Entry 7VZT (X-ray diffraction, 3.41 A resolution); this record covers chains A and C of the 3 polymer chains in the assembly.

== Chain A ==
Name: Spike protein S1
From: Severe acute respiratory syndrome coronavirus 2
Reference sequence: P0DTC2 (SPIKE_SARS2); residue numbers follow UniProt; this construct covers 333-532
Sequence (200 residues; each row starts with the number of its first residue):
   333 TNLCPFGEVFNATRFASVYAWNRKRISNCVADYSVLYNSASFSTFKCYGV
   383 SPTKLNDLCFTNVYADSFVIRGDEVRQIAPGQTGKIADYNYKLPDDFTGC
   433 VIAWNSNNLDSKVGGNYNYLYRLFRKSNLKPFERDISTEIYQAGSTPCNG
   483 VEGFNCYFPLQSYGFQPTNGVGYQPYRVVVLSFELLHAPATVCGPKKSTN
Cystine bridges: Cys336-Cys361, Cys379-Cys432, Cys391-Cys525, Cys480-Cys488
Covalent attachments: N-acetylglucosamine (NAG) linked to Asn343
UniProt features mapped onto this chain:
  - region: Arg403 to Asp405 (Integrin-binding motif), Asn448 to Phe456 (Immunodominant HLA epitope recognized by the CD8+)
  - glycosylation: Asn343 (N-linked (GlcNAc...) (complex) asparagine)
  - natural variant: Gly339 (G339D: In strain: Omicron/BA.1, Omicron/BA.2 and 4 more; G339H: In strain: Omicron/BA.2.75, Omicron/XBB.1.5 and 1 more), Arg346 (R346K: In strain: Mu/B.1.621; R346T: In strain: Omicron/BQ.1.1, Omicron/XBB.1.5 and 1 more), Leu368 (L368I: In strain: Omicron/XBB.1.5, Omicron/EG.5.1), Ser371 (S371F: In strain: Omicron/BA.2, Omicron/BA.2.12.1 and 6 more; S371L: In strain: Omicron/BA.1), Ser373 (S373P: In strain: Omicron/BA.1, Omicron/BA.2 and 7 more), Ser375 (S375F: In strain: Omicron/BA.1, Omicron/BA.2 and 7 more), Thr376 (T376A: In strain: Omicron/BA.2, Omicron/BA.2.12.1 and 5 more), Asp405 (D405N: In strain: Omicron/BA.2, Omicron/BA.2.12.1 and 6 more), Arg408 (R408S: In strain: Omicron/BA.2, Omicron/BA.2.12.1 and 6 more), Lys417 (K417N: In strain: Beta/B.1.351, Omicron/BA.1 and 8 more; K417T: In strain: Gamma/P.1), Asn440 (N440K: In strain: Omicron/BA.1, Omicron/BA.2 and 7 more), Lys444 (K444T: In strain: Omicron/BQ.1.1), 16 further natural variant entries in UniProt
  - mutagenesis: Asn343 (N343Q: Reduced viral infectivity), Leu452 (L452R: Increased resistance to neutralizing antibodies. Decreases HLA binding to NF9 epitope. Increased binding affinity to human ACE2), Tyr453 (Y453F: Decreased HLA binding to NF9 epitope. Increased binding affinity to human ACE2), Ala475 (A475V: Increased resistance to neutralizing antibodies), Val483 (V483A: Increased resistance to neutralizing antibodies), Glu484 (E484D: Increased replication in human TMEM106B overexpressing cells), Phe490 (F490L: Increased resistance to neutralizing antibodies and human covalescent sera neutralization), Gln493 (Q493N: Reduced host ACE2-binding affinity in vitro; Q493Y: Reduced host ACE2-binding affinity in vitro), Asn501 (N501T: Reduced host ACE2-binding affinity in vitro; N501Y: Increased binding affinity to human ACE2), His519 (H519P: Increased resistance to human covalescent sera neutralization)

== Chain C ==
Name: GH12-light
From: Homo sapiens
Sequence (215 residues; row label = number of the first residue in the row):
     1 NFMLTQPHSVSESPGKTVTISCTGSSGSIASNYVQWYQQRPGSAPTTVIY
    51 EDNQRPSGVPDRFSGSIDSSSNSASLTISGLKTEDEADYYCQSYDSSNLW
   101 VFGGGTKLTVLGQPKAAPSVTLFPPSSEELQANKATLVCLISDFYPGAVT
   151 VAWKADSSPVKAGVETTTPSKQSNNKYAASSYLSLTPEQWKSHRSYSCQV
   201 THEGSTVEKTVAPTE
Cystine bridges: Cys22-Cys91, Cys139-Cys198

== How chain A and chain C interact ==
Pairs across the interface (14):
  Ala372(A) - Tyr94(C)  hydrogen bond (backbone-side chain)
  Phe374(A) - Ser96(C)
  Ser375(A) - Ser31(C)
  Ser375(A) - Asn32(C)  hydrogen bond (backbone-side chain)
  Thr376(A) - Ser31(C)
  Phe377(A) - Ser31(C)  hydrogen bond (backbone-backbone)
  Lys378(A) - Ala30(C)  hydrogen bond (side chain-backbone)
  Lys378(A) - Ser31(C)
  Lys378(A) - Asn32(C)
  Lys378(A) - Asp52(C)  salt bridge
  Lys378(A) - Ile67(C)
  Cys379(A) - Tyr33(C)  hydrogen bond (backbone-side chain)
  Ser383(A) - Glu51(C)  hydrogen bond
  Gln414(A) - Ser69(C)
Also at the interface, not in a pair above, chain A (11 interface residues in all): Val382, Pro384
Also at the interface, not in a pair above, chain C (11 interface residues in all): Tyr50

== Overview ==
Chain A and chain C each contribute 11 residues to their interface; the contacts include 6 hydrogen bonds and
1 salt bridge. Polar contacts include Lys378(A)-Asp52(C), Ala372(A)-Tyr94(C) and Ser375(A)-Asn32(C).
N-acetylglucosamine is covalently linked to Asn343(A). UniProt lists 10 mutagenesis sites on chain A.
Chain A is Spike protein S1 (Severe acute respiratory syndrome coronavirus 2) and chain C is GH12-light (Homo
sapiens); the structure, A human neutralizing antibody targeting SARS-CoV-2 RBD, was determined by X-ray
diffraction.
